PDB entry 8Z90 | electron microscopy, 2.87 A resolution | chains A and E of the 5 polymer chains in the assembly

== Chain A ==
Name: Polymerase acidic protein
From: Thogoto virus (isolate SiAr 126)
UniProtKB: P27194 (PA_THOGV); numbering as in UniProt (aligned over 1-622)
Chain sequence (622 residues; numbered 1 to 622; the number before each row is that of its first residue):
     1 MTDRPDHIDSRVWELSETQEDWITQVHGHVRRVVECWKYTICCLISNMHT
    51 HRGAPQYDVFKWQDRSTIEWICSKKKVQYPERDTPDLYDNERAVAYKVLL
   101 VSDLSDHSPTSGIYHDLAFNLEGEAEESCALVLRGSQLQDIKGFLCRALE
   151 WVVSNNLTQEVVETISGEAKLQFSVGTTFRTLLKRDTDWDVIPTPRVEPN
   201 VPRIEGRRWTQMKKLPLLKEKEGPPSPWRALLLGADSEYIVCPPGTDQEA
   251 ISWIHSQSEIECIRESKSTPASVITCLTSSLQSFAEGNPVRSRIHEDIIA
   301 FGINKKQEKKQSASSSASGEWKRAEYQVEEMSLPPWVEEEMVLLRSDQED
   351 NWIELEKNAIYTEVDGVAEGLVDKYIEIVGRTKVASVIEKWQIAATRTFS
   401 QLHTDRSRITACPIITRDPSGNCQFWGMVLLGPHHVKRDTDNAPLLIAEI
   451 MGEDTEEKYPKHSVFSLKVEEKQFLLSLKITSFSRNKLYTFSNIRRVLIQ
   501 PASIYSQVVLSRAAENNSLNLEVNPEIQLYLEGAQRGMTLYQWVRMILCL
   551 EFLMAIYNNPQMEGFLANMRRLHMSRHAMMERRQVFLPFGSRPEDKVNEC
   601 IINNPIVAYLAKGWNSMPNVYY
Disordered / not traced: 1-2
Construct notes: conflict Glu471 (Gly in P27194)

== Chain E ==
Molecule: 17-nt RNA strand
Sequence (17 nucleotides; numbered 1 to 17; the number before each row is that of its first residue):
     1 GACUGCCUGUUUUUGCU

== Chain A / chain E interface ==
Pairs across the interface (11; chain A residue first):
  Thr404(A) - G9(E)  hydrogen bond to the sugar
  Asp405(A) - G9(E)  hydrogen bond to the base
  His435(A) - G9(E)  base contact
  Val436(A) - G9(E)  hydrogen bond to the sugar
  Lys437(A) - U8(E)  hydrogen bond to the base
  Lys437(A) - G9(E)  base contact
  Lys437(A) - U10(E)  sugar contact
  Lys437(A) - U11(E)  phosphate contact
  Lys437(A) - U12(E)  base contact
  Arg438(A) - U12(E)  base contact
  Asp439(A) - G15(E)  base contact
Interface residues without a listed pair, chain A (8 interface residues in all): Gln307
Interface residues without a listed pair, chain E (7 interface residues in all): A2

== Summary ==
8 residues of chain A and 7 residues of chain E are in contact, with 4 hydrogen bonds. Polar pairs include
Asp405(A)-G9(E), Lys437(A)-U8(E) and Thr404(A)-G9(E).
Here chain A is Polymerase acidic protein (Thogoto virus (isolate SiAr 126)) and chain E is a 17-nt RNA
strand. Entry 8Z90 (Cryo-EM structure of Thogoto virus polymerase in transcription initiation conformation 2)
was determined by electron microscopy (same publication as 8Z85, 8Z8J, 8Z8N, 8Z8X, 8Z97, 8Z98 and 3 further
entries).
